Entry 7P3W (electron microscopy, 4.30 A resolution (low resolution: residue-level contacts below are approximate; hydrogen-bond / salt-bridge calls are withheld)); this record covers chains A and F of the 22 polymer chains in the assembly.

# Chain A
Name: ATP synthase subunit alpha
From: Acinetobacter baumannii (strain ATCC 17978 / CIP 53.77 / LMG 1025 / NCDC KC755 / 5377)
Notes: EC 7.1.2.2
UniProt: A3M142 (ATPA_ACIBT); numbering as in UniProt (aligned over 1-514)
Sequence (514 residues; each row starts with the number of its first residue):
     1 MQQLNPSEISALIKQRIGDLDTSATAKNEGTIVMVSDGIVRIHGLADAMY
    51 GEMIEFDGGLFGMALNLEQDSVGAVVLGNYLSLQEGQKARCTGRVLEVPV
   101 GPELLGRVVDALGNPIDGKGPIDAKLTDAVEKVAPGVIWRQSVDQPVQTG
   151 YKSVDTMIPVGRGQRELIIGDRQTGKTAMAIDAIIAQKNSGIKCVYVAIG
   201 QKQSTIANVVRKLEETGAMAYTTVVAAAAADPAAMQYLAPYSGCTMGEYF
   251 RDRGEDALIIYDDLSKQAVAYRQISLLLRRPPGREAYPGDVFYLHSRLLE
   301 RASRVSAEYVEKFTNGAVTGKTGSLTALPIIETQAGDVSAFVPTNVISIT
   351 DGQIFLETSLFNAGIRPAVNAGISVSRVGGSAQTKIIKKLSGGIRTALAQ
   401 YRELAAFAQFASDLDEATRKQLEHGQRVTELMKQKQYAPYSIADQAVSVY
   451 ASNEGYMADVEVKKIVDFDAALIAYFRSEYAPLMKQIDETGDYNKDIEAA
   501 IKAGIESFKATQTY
Disordered / not traced: 1-2
Metal / ion sites: Mg2+: T177 (together with ATP)
Small-molecule neighbours: ATP (adenosine-5'-triphosphate): Y151, R172, Q173, T174, G175, K176, T177, A178, E332, F361, R366, P367, Q434, K435, Q436
UniProt features mapped onto this chain:
  - binding site (ATP): G170 to T177
  - site: S374 (Required for activity)

# Chain F
Name: ATP synthase subunit beta
From: Acinetobacter baumannii (strain ATCC 17978 / CIP 53.77 / LMG 1025 / NCDC KC755 / 5377)
Notes: EC 7.1.2.2
UniProt: A3M144 (ATPB_ACIBT); residues 1-464 here = UniProt positions 1-464
Sequence (464 residues; numbered 1 to 464; the number before each row is that of its first residue):
     1 MSSGRIIQIIGAVIDVEFERTSVPKIYDALQVDGTETTLEVQQQLGDGVV
    51 RTIAMGSTEGLKRGLTVTSTNAPISVPVGTATLGRIMDVLGRPIDEAGPV
   101 ATEERLPIHRQAPSYAEQAASTDLLETGIKVIDLLCPFAKGGKVGLFGGA
   151 GVGKTVNMMELINNIAKAHSGLSVFAGVGERTREGNDFYHEMKDSNVLDK
   201 VAMVYGQMNEPPGNRLRVALTGLTMAEYFRDEKDENGKGRDVLLFVDNIY
   251 RYTLAGTEVSALLGRMPSAVGYQPTLAEEMGVLQERITSTKSGSITSIQA
   301 VYVPADDLTDPSPATTFAHLDATVVLSRDIASSGIYPAIDPLDSTSRQLD
   351 PLVVGQEHYEIARAVQNVLQRYKELKDIIAILGMDELAEEDKLVVYRARK
   401 IQRFFSQPFHVAEVFTGAPGKLVPLKETIRGFKGLLAGEYDHIPEQAFYM
   451 VGGIDEVIAKAEKL
Disordered / not traced: 1
Small-molecule neighbours:
  - ADP (adenosine-5'-diphosphate): A150, G151, V152, G153, K154, T155, V156, R181, Y336, F409, A412, F415, M450
  - ATP (adenosine-5'-triphosphate): R347, Y359, R363
UniProt features mapped onto this chain:
  - binding site (ATP): G148 to T155

# Chain A / chain F interface
Contacting residue pairs - 48 pairs, chain A then chain F:
  V33(A) - G46(F)
  M34(A) - Q44(F)
  M34(A) - L45(F)
  V35(A) - Q44(F)
  S36(A) - Q43(F)
  D37(A) - R265(F)
  Q84(A) - K25(F)
  Q84(A) - Q44(F)
  E85(A) - V23(F)
  E85(A) - Q44(F)
  I116(A) - Y115(F)
  R172(A) - F317(F)
  Q173(A) - F317(F)
  Q201(A) - E285(F)
  K202(A) - E285(F)
  K202(A) - D321(F)
  Q203(A) - P113(F)
  Q203(A) - S114(F)
  Q203(A) - Y115(F)
  Q203(A) - Q118(F)
  Q203(A) - E285(F)
  S204(A) - Q118(F)
  A207(A) - Y115(F)
  V210(A) - Y115(F)
  R211(A) - A120(F)
  A228(A) - E285(F)
  A229(A) - E285(F)
  A230(A) - E278(F)
  A230(A) - E285(F)
  D231(A) - E278(F)
  R272(A) - A269(F)
  Q273(A) - P274(F)
  Q273(A) - T275(F)
  L276(A) - M266(F)
  L276(A) - P274(F)
  R279(A) - G264(F)
  R279(A) - M266(F)
  A286(A) - A269(F)
  Q334(A) - T309(F)
  S359(A) - Q370(F)
  N362(A) - L342(F)
  N362(A) - Q366(F)
  N362(A) - Q370(F)
  R366(A) - R363(F)
  Q409(A) - R371(F)
  Q409(A) - L375(F)
  Q409(A) - I378(F)
  Q409(A) - D391(F)
Other interface residues (no listed pair), chain A (39 interface residues in all): L81, V108, I206, P232, A233, E285, F361, A363
Other interface residues (no listed pair), chain F (40 interface residues in all): I26, A112, A116, S268, G281, V282, L308, H319, N367, E374

# Overview
39 residues of chain A and 40 residues of chain F are in contact. ATP is bound between chain A and chain F.
Chain F binds ADP. UniProt lists 8 ATP-binding residues on chain A; 8 ATP-binding residues on chain F.
Chain A is ATP synthase subunit alpha and chain F is ATP synthase subunit beta, both from Acinetobacter
baumannii (strain ATCC 17978 / CIP 53.77 / LMG 1025 / NCDC KC755 / 5377); the structure, F1Fo-ATP synthase
from Acinetobacter baumannii (state 3), was determined by electron microscopy together with 7P2Y and 7P3N from
the same study.
